1JC1 - chain A; structure by X-ray diffraction, 1.90 A resolution.

Chain A:
Protein: Green fluorescent protein
Source organism: Aequorea victoria
UniProtKB: P42212 (GFP_AEQVI); aligned to UniProt positions 1-238 over residues 1-238
Chain sequence (236 residues; numbered 1 to 238; 2 numbers in that range are skipped by the numbering (no residue carries them; nothing is unmodelled there); the number before each row is that of its first residue):
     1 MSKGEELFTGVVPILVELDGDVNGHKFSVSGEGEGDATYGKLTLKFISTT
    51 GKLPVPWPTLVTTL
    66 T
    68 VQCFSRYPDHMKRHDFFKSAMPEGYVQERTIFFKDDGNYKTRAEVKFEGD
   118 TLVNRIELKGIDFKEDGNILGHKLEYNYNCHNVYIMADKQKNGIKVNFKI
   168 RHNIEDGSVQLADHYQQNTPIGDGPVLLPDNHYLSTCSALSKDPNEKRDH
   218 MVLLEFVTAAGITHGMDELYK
Disordered / not traced: 230-238
Differences from the reference sequence: engineered mutation Ser48 (Cys in P42212), Leu64 (Phe in P42212), Arg80 (Gln in P42212), Cys147 (Ser in P42212), Cys204 (Gln in P42212); chromophore (66, 66, 66)
Modified positions: Thr66 ({2-[(1R,2R)-1-amino-2-hydroxypropyl]-4-(4-hydroxybenzylidene)-5-oxo-4,5-dihydro-1H-imidazol-1-yl}acetic acid; CRO)
Disulfide bonds: Cys147-Cys204
Glycans and other covalent adducts: covalent link Leu64-Thr66; covalent link Thr66-Val68
From the paper describing this entry:
  - mutagenesis - C70A: decreased expression

In short:
The paper reports that C70A reduces expression.
Chain A is Green fluorescent protein (Aequorea victoria); the structure, Crystal structure analysis of a
redox-sensitive green fluorescent protein variant in a oxidized form, was determined by X-ray diffraction
together with 1JC0 from the same study.
